5A8F - chains B and C of the 3 polymer chains in the assembly; structure by electron microscopy, 10.60 A resolution (very low resolution: no residue pairs are listed; an interface is given only as per-side residue counts).

[Chain B]
Molecule: Genome polyphuman saffold virus-3 VP3 protein
From: Saffold virus
Reference sequence: E3TMG9 (E3TMG9_9PICO); residues 44-232 here correspond to UniProt positions 458-646 (UniProt number = residue number + 414)
Amino-acid sequence (189 residues; numbered 44 to 232; the number before each row is that of its first residue):
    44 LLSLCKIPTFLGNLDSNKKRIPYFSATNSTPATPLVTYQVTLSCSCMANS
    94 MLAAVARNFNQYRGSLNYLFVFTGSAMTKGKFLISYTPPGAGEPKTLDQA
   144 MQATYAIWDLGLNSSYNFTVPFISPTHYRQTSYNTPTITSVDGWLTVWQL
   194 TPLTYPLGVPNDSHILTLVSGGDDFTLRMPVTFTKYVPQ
Disulfides: Cys-87/Cys-89

[Chain C]
Molecule: Human saffold virus-3 VP2
From: Saffold virus
Reference sequence: C0MHL9 (C0MHL9_9PICO); residues 11-268 here correspond to UniProt positions 154-411 (UniProt number = residue number + 143)
Amino-acid sequence (258 residues; row label = number of the first residue in the row):
    11 SDRVSSDTAGNTATNTQSTVGRLFGFGQRHKGKHPASCADTATDKVLAAE
    61 RYYTIKLASWTKTQESFDHIRVPLPHALAGENGGVFSSTLRRHYLCKCGW
   111 RIQVQCNASQFHAGSLLVFMAPEFDTSNHSTEVEPRADTAFKVDANWQKH
   161 AQILTGHAYVNTTTKVNVPLALNHQNFWQWTTYPHQILNLRTNTTCDLEV
   211 PYVNVCPTSSWTQHANWTLVIAVLTPLQYSQGSATTIEITASIQPVKPVF
   261 NGLRHTVV

[How chain B and chain C interact]
At this resolution (11 A) residue pairs are not listed: 31 residues of chain B and 24 of chain C lie at the interface.

[Summary]
31 residues of chain B and 24 residues of chain C are in contact.
Chain B is Genome polyphuman saffold virus-3 VP3 protein and chain C is Human saffold virus-3 VP2, both from
Saffold virus; the structure, Structure and genome release mechanism of human cardiovirus Saffold virus-3, was
determined by electron microscopy, deposited together with 5CFC and 5CFD.
